PDB entry 1TWC | X-ray diffraction, 3.00 A resolution | chains B and J of the 10 polymer chains in the assembly

Chain B:
Molecule: DNA-directed RNA polymerase II 140 kDa polypeptide
Organism: Saccharomyces cerevisiae
Notes: EC 2.7.7.6
Reference sequence: P08518 (RPB2_YEAST); residue numbers follow UniProt; this construct covers 1-1224
Amino-acid sequence (1224 residues; row label = number of the first residue in the row):
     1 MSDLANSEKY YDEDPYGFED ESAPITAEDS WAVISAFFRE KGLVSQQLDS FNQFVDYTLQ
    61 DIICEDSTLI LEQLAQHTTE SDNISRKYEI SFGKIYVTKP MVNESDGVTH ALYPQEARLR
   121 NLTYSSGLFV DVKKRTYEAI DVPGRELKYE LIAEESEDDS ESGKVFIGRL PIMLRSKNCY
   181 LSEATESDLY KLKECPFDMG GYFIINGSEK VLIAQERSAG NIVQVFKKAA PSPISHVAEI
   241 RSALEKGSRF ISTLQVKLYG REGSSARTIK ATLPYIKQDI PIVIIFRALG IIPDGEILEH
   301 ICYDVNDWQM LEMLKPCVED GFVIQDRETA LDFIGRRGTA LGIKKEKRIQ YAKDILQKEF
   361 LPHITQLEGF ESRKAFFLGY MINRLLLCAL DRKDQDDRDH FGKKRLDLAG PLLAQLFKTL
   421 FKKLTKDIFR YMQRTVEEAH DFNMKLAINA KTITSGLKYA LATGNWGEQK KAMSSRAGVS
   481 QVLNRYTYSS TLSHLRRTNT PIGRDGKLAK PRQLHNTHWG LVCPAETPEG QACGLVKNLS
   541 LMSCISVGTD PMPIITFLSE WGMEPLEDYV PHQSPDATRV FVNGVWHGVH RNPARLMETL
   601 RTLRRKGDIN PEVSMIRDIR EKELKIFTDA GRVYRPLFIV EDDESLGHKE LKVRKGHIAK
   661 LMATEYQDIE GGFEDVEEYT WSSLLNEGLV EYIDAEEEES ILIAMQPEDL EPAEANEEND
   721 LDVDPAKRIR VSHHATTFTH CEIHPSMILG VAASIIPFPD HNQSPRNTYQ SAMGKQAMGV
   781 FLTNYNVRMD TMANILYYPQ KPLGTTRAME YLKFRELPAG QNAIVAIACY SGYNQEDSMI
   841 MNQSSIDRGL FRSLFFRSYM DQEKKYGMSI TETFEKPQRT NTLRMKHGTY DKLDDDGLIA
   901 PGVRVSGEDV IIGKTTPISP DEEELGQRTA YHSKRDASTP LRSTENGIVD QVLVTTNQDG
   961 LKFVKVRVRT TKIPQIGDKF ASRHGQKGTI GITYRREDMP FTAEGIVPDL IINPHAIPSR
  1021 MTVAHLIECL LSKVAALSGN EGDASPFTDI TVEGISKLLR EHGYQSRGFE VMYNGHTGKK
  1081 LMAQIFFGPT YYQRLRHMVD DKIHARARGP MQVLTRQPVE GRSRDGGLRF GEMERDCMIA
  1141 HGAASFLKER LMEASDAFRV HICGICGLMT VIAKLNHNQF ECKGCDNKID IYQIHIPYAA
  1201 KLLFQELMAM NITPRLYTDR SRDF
Unresolved in the structure: 1-17, 71-88, 139-163, 438-445, 468-476, 503-508, 669-677, 713-721, 917-932, 1111-1126
Metal / ion sites: Mn2+: Asp837 (together with GTP) (shared with 2 residues of chain A); Zn2+: Cys1163, Cys1166, Cys1182, Cys1185
Ligand contacts: GTP (guanosine-5'-triphosphate): Arg766, Tyr769, Asp837, Gln986, Lys987, Ser1019, Arg1020

Chain J:
Molecule: DNA-directed RNA polymerases I, II, and III 8.3 kDa polypeptide
Organism: Saccharomyces cerevisiae
Notes: EC 2.7.7.6
Reference sequence: P22139 (RPB10_YEAST); residue numbers follow UniProt; this construct covers 1-70
Amino-acid sequence (70 residues; numbered 1 to 70; the number before each row is that of its first residue):
     1 MIVPVRCFSC GKVVGDKWES YLNLLQEDEL DEGTALSRLG LKRYCCRRMI LTHVDLIEKF
    61 LRYNPLEKRD
Unresolved in the structure: 65-70
Metal / ion sites: Zn2+: Cys7, Cys10, Cys45, Cys46
Curated features (UniProtKB/Swiss-Prot):
  - binding site (Zn(2+)): Cys7, Cys10, Cys45, Cys46
  - cross-link: Lys59 (Glycyl lysine isopeptide (Lys-Gly) (interchain with G-Cter in ubiquitin))

How chain B and chain J interact:
Contacting residue pairs (58; chain B residue first):
  Glu186(B) - Arg62(J)  salt bridge
  Ser187(B) - Arg62(J)  hydrogen bond
  Tyr190(B) - Lys59(J)
  Tyr190(B) - Arg62(J)
  Tyr190(B) - Tyr63(J)  hydrophobic
  Cys195(B) - Tyr63(J)
  Pro196(B) - Tyr63(J)
  Phe197(B) - Lys59(J)
  Val780(B) - Leu56(J)  hydrophobic
  Thr783(B) - Phe60(J)
  Thr783(B) - Tyr63(J)  hydrogen bond
  Asn784(B) - Tyr63(J)
  Tyr785(B) - Phe60(J)  hydrophobic
  Tyr797(B) - Met1(J)  hydrogen bond (backbone-backbone)
  Tyr798(B) - Ile2(J)
  Tyr798(B) - Pro4(J)  hydrophobic
  Tyr798(B) - Phe8(J)  hydrophobic
  Pro799(B) - Met1(J)
  Gln800(B) - Arg48(J)
  Gln800(B) - Met49(J)
  Gln800(B) - Thr52(J)  hydrogen bond
  Lys801(B) - Leu51(J)  hydrogen bond (side chain-backbone)
  Lys801(B) - Thr52(J)  hydrogen bond (backbone-backbone)
  Leu803(B) - Thr52(J)
  Arg815(B) - Val54(J)
  Glu816(B) - Val54(J)
  Glu816(B) - Leu56(J)
  Asn822(B) - Arg48(J)  hydrogen bond (backbone-side chain)
  Asn822(B) - Thr52(J)  hydrogen bond
  Ile824(B) - Ser9(J)
  Ile824(B) - Arg48(J)
  Ser845(B) - Phe8(J)  hydrogen bond (side chain-backbone)
  Ser845(B) - Ser9(J)
  Arg848(B) - Cys7(J)
  Arg848(B) - Phe8(J)  hydrogen bond (side chain-backbone)
  Arg848(B) - Ser9(J)
  Arg848(B) - Gly11(J)
  Gly849(B) - Phe8(J)
  Leu850(B) - Phe8(J)
  Arg996(B) - Ser9(J)
  Arg996(B) - Cys10(J)
  Glu1004(B) - Arg43(J)
  Ile1006(B) - Arg43(J)
  Val1007(B) - Ser9(J)
  Asp1009(B) - Ser9(J)  hydrogen bond
  Asp1009(B) - Arg48(J)  salt bridge
  Lys1033(B) - Tyr44(J)
  Ala1035(B) - Leu51(J)
  Ala1036(B) - Tyr44(J)  hydrophobic
  Ala1036(B) - Arg47(J)  hydrogen bond (backbone-side chain)
  Leu1037(B) - Arg47(J)  hydrogen bond (backbone-side chain)
  Ser1038(B) - Gly33(J)
  Gly1039(B) - Glu32(J)
  Gly1039(B) - Gly33(J)
  Gly1039(B) - Leu51(J)
  Tyr1064(B) - Tyr44(J)
  Glu1070(B) - Tyr44(J)  hydrogen bond
  Phe1087(B) - Tyr44(J)
Also at the interface, not in a pair above, chain B (46 interface residues in all): Lys193, Glu194, Leu796, Leu817, Pro818, Gln821, Ala823, Asn1040
Also at the interface, not in a pair above, chain J (27 interface residues in all): Val3, Arg6, Cys45, His53

Overview:
46 residues of chain B face 27 of chain J across their interface; the contacts include 14 hydrogen bonds and 2
salt bridges. Among the polar pairs are Glu186(B)-Arg62(J), Asp1009(B)-Arg48(J) and Ser187(B)-Arg62(J). Bound
to chain B: GTP. From UniProt: 4 Zn2+-binding residues on chain J.
Chain B is DNA-directed RNA polymerase II 140 kDa polypeptide and chain J is DNA-directed RNA polymerases I,
II, and III 8.3 kDa polypeptide, both from Saccharomyces cerevisiae; the structure, RNA polymerase II
complexed with GTP, was determined by X-ray diffraction together with 1R9S, 1R9T, 1TWA, 1TWF, 1TWG and 1TWH
from the same study.
